Entry 8FVN (X-ray diffraction, 2.71 A resolution); this record covers chains B and L of the 3 polymer chains in the assembly.

== Chain B ==
Molecule: Proprotein convertase subtilisin/kexin type 9
Organism: Homo sapiens
Notes: EC 3.4.21.-
Reference sequence: Q8NBP7 (PCSK9_HUMAN); residue numbers follow UniProt; this construct covers 153-692
Chain sequence (540 residues; numbered 153 to 692; the number before each row is that of its first residue):
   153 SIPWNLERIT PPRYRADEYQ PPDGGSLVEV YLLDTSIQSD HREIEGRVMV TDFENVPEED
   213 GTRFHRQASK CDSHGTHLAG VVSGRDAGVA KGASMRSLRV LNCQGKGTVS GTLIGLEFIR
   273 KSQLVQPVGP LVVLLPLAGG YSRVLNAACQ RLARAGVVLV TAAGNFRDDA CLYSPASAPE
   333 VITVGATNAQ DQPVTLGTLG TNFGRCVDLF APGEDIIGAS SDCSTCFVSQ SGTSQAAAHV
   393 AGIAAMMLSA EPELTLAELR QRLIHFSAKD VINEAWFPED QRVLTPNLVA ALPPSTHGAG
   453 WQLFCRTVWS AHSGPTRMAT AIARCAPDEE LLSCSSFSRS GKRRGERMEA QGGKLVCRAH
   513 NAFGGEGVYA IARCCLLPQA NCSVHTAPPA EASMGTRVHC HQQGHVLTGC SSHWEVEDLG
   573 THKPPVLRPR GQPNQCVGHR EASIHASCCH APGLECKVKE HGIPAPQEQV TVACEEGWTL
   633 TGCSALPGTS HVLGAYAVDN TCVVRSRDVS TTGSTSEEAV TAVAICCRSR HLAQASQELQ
Not modelled in the structure: 168-175, 213-219, 450-451, 543-546, 554-556, 572-584, 617-618, 640-641, 660-670, 682-692
Disulfides: Cys223-Cys255, Cys323-Cys358, Cys375-Cys378, Cys457-Cys527, Cys477-Cys526, Cys486-Cys509, Cys534-Cys601, Cys552-Cys600, Cys562-Cys588, Cys608-Cys679, Cys626-Cys678, Cys635-Cys654
Sequence notes: variant Ile474 (Val in Q8NBP7), Glu670 (Gly in Q8NBP7)

== Chain L ==
Molecule: MCR-ALO-MAA-ALA-MAA-NLE-7T2-SER-7T2-ALA-NH2 inhibitor
Chain sequence (11 residues; row label = number of the first residue in the row):
     1 XXAAALXSXA X
Glycans and other covalent adducts: covalent link MCR_1-Ala10
Modified positions: MCR (sulfanylacetic acid) at position 1, ALO (allo-threonine) at position 2, 7T2 ((2S)-3-(4-chlorophenyl)-2-(methylamino)propanoic acid) at position 7, 7T2 ((2S)-3-(4-chlorophenyl)-2-(methylamino)propanoic acid) at position 9, NH2 (amino group) at position 11; Ala3, Ala5 (N-methyl-L-alanine; MAA); Leu6 (norleucine; NLE)

== How chain B and chain L interact ==
Residue-residue contacts (21):
  Cys255(B) with 7T2_7(L)
  Gln256(B) with Leu6(L); 7T2_7(L)
  Gly257(B) with Leu6(L); 7T2_7(L)
  Asn317(B) with Ala5(L), hydrogen bond (side chain-backbone); 7T2_9(L)
  Phe318(B) with Ala4(L); Ala5(L)
  Ala338(B) with 7T2_9(L)
  Val346(B) with 7T2_9(L)
  Leu348(B) with 7T2_9(L)
  Leu351(B) with Ala5(L); 7T2_9(L)
  Gly352(B) with 7T2_9(L)
  Thr353(B) with 7T2_9(L)
  Gln382(B) with Ser8(L)
  Ser383(B) with Ser8(L), hydrogen bond (backbone-side chain); 7T2_9(L)
  Gly384(B) with 7T2_9(L)
  Thr385(B) with 7T2_9(L)
Other interface residues (no listed pair), chain B (18 interface residues in all): His226, Lys258, Gly365
Other interface residues (no listed pair), chain L (8 interface residues in all): MCR_1, Ala10

== Overview ==
18 residues of chain B and 8 residues of chain L are in contact; the contacts include 2 hydrogen bonds. Polar
pairs include Asn317(B)-Ala5(L) and Ser383(B)-Ser8(L).
Chain B is Proprotein convertase subtilisin/kexin type 9 (Homo sapiens) and chain L is
MCR-ALO-MAA-ALA-MAA-NLE-7T2-SER-7T2-ALA-NH2 inhibitor; the structure, PCSK9 in complex with an inhibitor, was
determined by X-ray diffraction (same publication as 8FPO, 8FPQ, 8FVL, 8FVM, 8FVO, 8FVP and 8FVQ).
